Entry 7BRE (X-ray diffraction, 2.80 A resolution); this record covers chains A and C of the 3 polymer chains in the assembly.

Chain A:
Molecule: Set1/Ash2 histone methyltransferase complex subunit ASH2
From: Homo sapiens
Notes: fragment: and
UniProtKB: Q9UBL3 (ASH2L_HUMAN), isoform Q9UBL3-3; numbering as in UniProt; present here: 286-402, 445-504
Sequence (184 residues; numbered 285 to 504; 36 numbers in that range are skipped by the numbering (no residue carries them; nothing is unmodelled there); the number before each row is that of its first residue):
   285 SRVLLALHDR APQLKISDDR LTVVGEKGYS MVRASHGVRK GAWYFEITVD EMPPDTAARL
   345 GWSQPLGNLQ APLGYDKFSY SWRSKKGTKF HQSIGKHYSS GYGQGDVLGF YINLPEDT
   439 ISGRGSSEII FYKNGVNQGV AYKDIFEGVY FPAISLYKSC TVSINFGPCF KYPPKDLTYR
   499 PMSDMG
Unresolved in the structure: 402, 439-441, 504
Sequence notes: expression tag (285); linker (439-444)

Chain C:
Molecule: Retinoblastoma-binding protein 5
From: Homo sapiens
UniProtKB: Q15291 (RBBP5_HUMAN); residue numbers follow UniProt; this construct covers 330-356
Sequence (27 residues; row label = number of the first residue in the row):
   330 SAFAPDFKEL DENVEYEERE SEFDIED
Unresolved in the structure: 330-335, 356
Curated features (UniProtKB/Swiss-Prot):
  - modified residue: Ser350 (Phosphoserine)

Chain A / chain C interface:
Residue-residue contacts (20):
  Lys311(A) with Glu344(C), salt bridge
  Gly312(A) with Glu347(C)
  Tyr313(A) with Glu349(C), hydrogen bond
  Ala341(A) with Glu349(C)
  Arg343(A) with Glu349(C), salt bridge; Asp353(C), salt bridge
  Gln354(A) with Phe352(C)
  Ala355(A) with Phe352(C), hydrophobic
  Pro356(A) with Phe352(C)
  Tyr359(A) with Phe352(C), hydrophobic
  Arg367(A) with Glu349(C), salt bridge
  Lys369(A) with Glu349(C)
  Phe374(A) with Asp353(C)
  Ser377(A) with Phe352(C), hydrogen bond (side chain-backbone); Ile354(C), hydrogen bond (backbone-backbone)
  Ile378(A) with Ile354(C), hydrophobic
  Tyr475(A) with Glu347(C), hydrogen bond (side chain-backbone); Arg348(C); Glu349(C)
  Lys476(A) with Glu346(C), salt bridge
Also at the interface, not in a pair above, chain A (17 interface residues in all): Gln376

Summary:
17 residues of chain A and 8 residues of chain C are in contact; the contacts include 4 hydrogen bonds and 5
salt bridges. Polar pairs include Lys311(A)-Glu344(C), Arg343(A)-Glu349(C) and Arg343(A)-Asp353(C).
Chain A is Set1/Ash2 histone methyltransferase complex subunit ASH2 and chain C is Retinoblastoma-binding
protein 5, both from Homo sapiens; the structure, The crystal structure of MLL2 in complex with ASH2L and
RBBP5, was determined by X-ray diffraction.
